PDB entry 6DSO | electron microscopy, 3.00 A resolution | chains C and E of the 12 polymer chains in the assembly

== Chain C (and E) ==
Molecule: Serum amyloid A-2 protein
From: Mus musculus
Notes: chain E of this document is another copy of the same molecule, construct and numbering; everything in this record applies to it too
UniProtKB: P05367 (SAA2_MOUSE); residues 1-83 here correspond to UniProt positions 20-102 (UniProt number = residue number + 19)
Chain sequence (83 residues; numbered 1 to 83; the number before each row is that of its first residue):
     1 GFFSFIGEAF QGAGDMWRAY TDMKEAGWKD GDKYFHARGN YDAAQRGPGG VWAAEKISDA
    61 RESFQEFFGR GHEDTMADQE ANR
Unresolved in the structure: 70-83

== How chain C and chain E interact ==
Contacting residue pairs (166):
  Gly1(C) - Gly1(E)
  Phe2(C) - Gly1(E)  hydrogen bond (backbone-backbone)
  Phe2(C) - Phe2(E)  hydrophobic
  Phe2(C) - Phe3(E)  hydrogen bond (backbone-backbone)
  Phe3(C) - Phe3(E)
  Phe3(C) - Thr21(E)
  Ser4(C) - Phe3(E)  hydrogen bond (backbone-backbone)
  Ser4(C) - Ser4(E)
  Ser4(C) - Phe5(E)  hydrogen bond (backbone-backbone)
  Phe5(C) - Phe5(E)  hydrophobic
  Ile6(C) - Phe5(E)  hydrogen bond (backbone-backbone)
  Ile6(C) - Ile6(E)
  Ile6(C) - Gly7(E)  hydrogen bond (backbone-backbone)
  Gly7(C) - Gly7(E)
  Glu8(C) - Gly7(E)  hydrogen bond (backbone-backbone)
  Glu8(C) - Glu8(E)
  Glu8(C) - Ala9(E)  hydrogen bond (backbone-backbone)
  Ala9(C) - Ala9(E)
  Ala9(C) - Phe10(E)
  Phe10(C) - Phe10(E)
  Gln11(C) - Phe10(E)  hydrogen bond (backbone-backbone)
  Gln11(C) - Gln11(E)  hydrogen bond
  Gln11(C) - Gly12(E)  hydrogen bond (backbone-backbone)
  Gly12(C) - Gly12(E)
  Ala13(C) - Gly12(E)
  Ala13(C) - Ala13(E)
  Gly14(C) - Ala13(E)
  Gly14(C) - Gly14(E)
  Gly14(C) - Asp15(E)  hydrogen bond (backbone-backbone)
  Asp15(C) - Asp15(E)  hydrogen bond (backbone-backbone)
  Asp15(C) - Met16(E)  hydrogen bond (backbone-backbone)
  Met16(C) - Gly12(E)
  Met16(C) - Met16(E)
  Trp17(C) - Gly7(E)
  Trp17(C) - Phe10(E)  hydrophobic
  Trp17(C) - Met16(E)  hydrogen bond (backbone-backbone)
  Trp17(C) - Trp17(E)
  Arg18(C) - Trp17(E)  hydrogen bond (backbone-backbone)
  Arg18(C) - Arg18(E)
  Arg18(C) - Ala19(E)  hydrogen bond (backbone-backbone)
  Arg18(C) - Tyr20(E)
  Ala19(C) - Ala19(E)
  Tyr20(C) - Ala19(E)  hydrogen bond (backbone-backbone)
  Tyr20(C) - Tyr20(E)
  Tyr20(C) - Thr21(E)  hydrogen bond (backbone-backbone)
  Tyr20(C) - Met23(E)  hydrophobic
  Thr21(C) - Thr21(E)
  Asp22(C) - Thr21(E)  hydrogen bond (backbone-backbone)
  Asp22(C) - Asp22(E)
  Met23(C) - Asp22(E)
  Met23(C) - Met23(E)
  Met23(C) - Lys24(E)  hydrogen bond (backbone-backbone)
  Lys24(C) - Lys24(E)
  Glu25(C) - Lys24(E)  hydrogen bond (backbone-backbone)
  Glu25(C) - Glu25(E)
  Ala26(C) - Glu25(E)  hydrogen bond (backbone-backbone)
  Ala26(C) - Ala26(E)
  Ala26(C) - Gly27(E)
  Gly27(C) - Gly27(E)
  Trp28(C) - Tyr20(E)
  Trp28(C) - Met23(E)  hydrophobic
  Trp28(C) - Gly27(E)  hydrogen bond (backbone-backbone)
  Trp28(C) - Trp28(E)
  Trp28(C) - Lys29(E)  hydrogen bond (backbone-backbone)
  Lys29(C) - Lys29(E)
  Asp30(C) - Lys29(E)  hydrogen bond (backbone-backbone)
  Asp30(C) - Asp30(E)
  Asp30(C) - Gly31(E)
  Asp32(C) - Gly31(E)
  Asp32(C) - Asp32(E)  hydrogen bond (side chain-backbone)
  Lys33(C) - Ala13(E)
  Lys33(C) - Gly14(E)
  Lys33(C) - Asp15(E)  salt bridge
  Lys33(C) - Asp32(E)  hydrogen bond (backbone-backbone)
  Lys33(C) - Lys33(E)
  Lys33(C) - Tyr34(E)  hydrogen bond (backbone-backbone)
  Tyr34(C) - Tyr34(E)  hydrophobic
  Phe35(C) - Gln11(E)
  Phe35(C) - Gly12(E)
  Phe35(C) - Ala13(E)  hydrophobic
  Phe35(C) - Tyr34(E)  hydrogen bond (backbone-backbone)
  Phe35(C) - Phe35(E)  hydrophobic
  Phe35(C) - His36(E)  hydrogen bond (backbone-backbone)
  His36(C) - His36(E)
  Ala37(C) - His36(E)  hydrogen bond (backbone-backbone)
  Ala37(C) - Ala37(E)
  Ala37(C) - Arg38(E)  hydrogen bond (backbone-backbone)
  Ala37(C) - Asn40(E)
  Arg38(C) - Arg38(E)
  Arg38(C) - Asn40(E)
  Gly39(C) - Arg38(E)  hydrogen bond (backbone-backbone)
  Gly39(C) - Gly39(E)
  Gly39(C) - Asn40(E)
  Asn40(C) - Asn40(E)
  Asn40(C) - Tyr41(E)  hydrogen bond (backbone-backbone)
  Tyr41(C) - Tyr41(E)  hydrophobic
  Asp42(C) - Tyr41(E)  hydrogen bond (backbone-backbone)
  Asp42(C) - Asp42(E)
  Ala43(C) - Gln11(E)
  Ala43(C) - Asp42(E)
  Ala43(C) - Ala43(E)
  Ala43(C) - Ala44(E)  hydrogen bond (backbone-backbone)
  Ala44(C) - Phe10(E)
  Ala44(C) - Ala44(E)  hydrogen bond (backbone-backbone)
  Ala44(C) - Gln45(E)  hydrogen bond (backbone-backbone)
  Gln45(C) - Asp42(E)  hydrogen bond (side chain-backbone)
  Gln45(C) - Gln45(E)
  Arg46(C) - Glu8(E)  salt bridge
  Arg46(C) - Ala9(E)
  Arg46(C) - Gln45(E)  hydrogen bond (backbone-backbone)
  Arg46(C) - Arg46(E)
  Arg46(C) - Gly47(E)  hydrogen bond (backbone-backbone)
  Gly47(C) - Arg46(E)  hydrogen bond (backbone-side chain)
  Gly47(C) - Gly47(E)
  Pro48(C) - Arg46(E)
  Pro48(C) - Pro48(E)
  Gly49(C) - Arg46(E)  hydrogen bond (backbone-side chain)
  Gly49(C) - Pro48(E)  hydrogen bond (backbone-backbone)
  Gly49(C) - Gly49(E)
  Gly49(C) - Glu66(E)
  Gly50(C) - Gly50(E)
  Gly50(C) - Glu66(E)  hydrogen bond (backbone-side chain)
  Val51(C) - Glu8(E)
  Val51(C) - Gly50(E)  hydrogen bond (backbone-backbone)
  Val51(C) - Val51(E)
  Val51(C) - Trp52(E)  hydrogen bond (backbone-backbone)
  Trp52(C) - Trp52(E)
  Trp52(C) - Phe64(E)
  Ala53(C) - Trp52(E)  hydrogen bond (backbone-backbone)
  Ala53(C) - Ala53(E)
  Ala53(C) - Ala54(E)  hydrogen bond (backbone-backbone)
  Ala54(C) - Phe2(E)
  Ala54(C) - Ala54(E)
  Glu55(C) - Ala54(E)
  Glu55(C) - Glu55(E)  hydrogen bond (backbone-backbone)
  Lys56(C) - Glu55(E)  hydrogen bond (backbone-backbone)
  Lys56(C) - Lys56(E)
  Lys56(C) - Ile57(E)  hydrogen bond (backbone-backbone)
  Ile57(C) - Ile57(E)
  Ser58(C) - Ile57(E)  hydrogen bond (backbone-backbone)
  Ser58(C) - Ser58(E)
  Ser58(C) - Asp59(E)  hydrogen bond (backbone-backbone)
  Asp59(C) - Asp59(E)
  Asp59(C) - Ala60(E)
  Ala60(C) - Ala60(E)
  Arg61(C) - Ala60(E)  hydrogen bond (backbone-backbone)
  Arg61(C) - Arg61(E)
  Arg61(C) - Glu62(E)  hydrogen bond (backbone-backbone)
  Glu62(C) - Glu62(E)
  Glu62(C) - Gln65(E)  hydrogen bond (backbone-side chain)
  Ser63(C) - Ala60(E)  hydrogen bond (side chain-backbone)
  Ser63(C) - Arg61(E)
  Ser63(C) - Glu62(E)  hydrogen bond (side chain-backbone)
  Ser63(C) - Ser63(E)  hydrogen bond (side chain-backbone)
  Phe64(C) - Ile57(E)  hydrophobic
  Phe64(C) - Ser63(E)  hydrogen bond (backbone-backbone)
  Phe64(C) - Phe64(E)  hydrogen bond (backbone-backbone)
  Gln65(C) - Phe64(E)  hydrogen bond (backbone-backbone)
  Gln65(C) - Gln65(E)
  Gln65(C) - Glu66(E)  hydrogen bond (backbone-backbone)
  Glu66(C) - Glu66(E)
  Phe67(C) - Glu66(E)  hydrogen bond (backbone-backbone)
  Phe67(C) - Phe67(E)  hydrophobic
  Phe67(C) - Phe68(E)  hydrogen bond (backbone-backbone)
  Phe68(C) - Phe68(E)  hydrophobic
  Gly69(C) - Phe68(E)  hydrogen bond (backbone-backbone)
Interface residues without a listed pair, chain C (69 interface residues in all): Gly31
Interface residues without a listed pair, chain E (69 interface residues in all): Gly69

== Summary ==
The chain C/chain E interface involves 69 residues from each chain, with 68 hydrogen bonds and 2 salt bridges.
Among the polar pairs are Lys33(C)-Asp15(E), Arg46(C)-Glu8(E) and Gln11(C)-Gln11(E).
Chain C and chain E are both Serum amyloid A-2 protein (Mus musculus); the structure, Cryo-EM structure of
murine AA amyloid fibril, was determined by electron microscopy together with 6MST from the same study.
